Entry 5DVB (X-ray diffraction, 2.20 A resolution); this record covers chains B and A of the 10 polymer chains in the assembly.

Chain B (and A):
Molecule: Tsa2p
Source organism: Saccharomyces cerevisiae
Notes: chain A of this document is another copy of the same molecule, construct and numbering; everything in this record applies to it too
UniProt: A0A0D4RBH7 (A0A0D4RBH7_YEASX); residues 1-196 here = UniProt positions 1-196
Chain sequence (217 residues; each row starts with the number of its first residue; numbers below 1 keep their minus sign (Met-20 is residue -20)):
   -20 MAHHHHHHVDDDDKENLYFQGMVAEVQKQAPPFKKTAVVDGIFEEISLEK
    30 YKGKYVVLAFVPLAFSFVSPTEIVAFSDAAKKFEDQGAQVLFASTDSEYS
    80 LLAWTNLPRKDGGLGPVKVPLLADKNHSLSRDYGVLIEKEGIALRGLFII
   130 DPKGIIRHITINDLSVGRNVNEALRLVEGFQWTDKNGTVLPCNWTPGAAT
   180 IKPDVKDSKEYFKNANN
Unresolved in the structure: -20 to -1, 176-196 (chain A: -20 to -4, 196)
Sequence notes: initiating methionine (-20); expression tag (-19 to 0); engineered mutation Ser48 (Cys in A0A0D4RBH7)

Interface between chain B and chain A:
Pairs across the interface (78):
  Val5(B) with Ile140(A), hydrophobic; Asp142(A)
  Gln6(B) with Ile116(A); Leu123(A); Asp142(A), hydrogen bond; Leu143(A)
  Phe46(B) with Ile180(A); Pro182(A); Asp183(A); Val184(A); Ser187(A); Phe191(A)
  Val47(B) with Val168(A), hydrophobic; Leu169(A)
  Pro49(B) with Phe191(A), hydrophobic
  Thr50(B) with Pro170(A); Cys171(A), hydrogen bond (side chain-backbone); Tyr190(A)
  Glu51(B) with Cys171(A)
  Ala54(B) with Cys171(A), hydrophobic
  Arg88(B) with Phe191(A); Asn195(A)
  Lys89(B) with Phe191(A); Lys192(A)
  Asp90(B) with Lys188(A)
  Gly91(B) with Phe191(A)
  Ile116(B) with Gln6(A)
  Leu123(B) with Gln6(A)
  Arg136(B) with Asn141(A); Asp142(A), salt bridge; Ser144(A)
  His137(B) with Ile140(A); Asn141(A), hydrogen bond
  Ile138(B) with Ile138(A); Thr139(A); Ile140(A), hydrogen bond (backbone-backbone)
  Thr139(B) with His137(A); Ile138(A)
  Ile140(B) with Val5(A), hydrophobic; His137(A), hydrogen bond (backbone-side chain); Ile138(A), hydrogen bond (backbone-backbone)
  Asn141(B) with Arg136(A); His137(A), hydrogen bond; Leu155(A)
  Asp142(B) with Val5(A); Gln6(A), hydrogen bond; Arg136(A), salt bridge; Phe159(A)
  Ser144(B) with Phe159(A); Thr162(A), hydrogen bond; Val168(A); Leu169(A), hydrogen bond (backbone-backbone)
  Val145(B) with Phe159(A), hydrophobic; Leu169(A), hydrophobic
  Gly146(B) with Arg154(A), hydrogen bond (backbone-side chain); Leu169(A), hydrogen bond (backbone-backbone)
  Arg147(B) with Arg154(A); Cys171(A); Asn172(A), hydrogen bond (backbone-backbone)
  Asn148(B) with Glu151(A), hydrogen bond; Arg154(A); Asn172(A)
  Val149(B) with Cys171(A), hydrophobic; Asn172(A), hydrogen bond (backbone-side chain)
  Glu151(B) with Asn148(A), hydrogen bond
  Arg154(B) with Val145(A); Gly146(A), hydrogen bond (side chain-backbone); Asn148(A)
  Gly158(B) with Val145(A)
  Phe159(B) with Asp142(A); Ser144(A); Val145(A), hydrophobic
  Thr162(B) with Ser144(A), hydrogen bond
  Val168(B) with Phe46(A), hydrophobic; Val47(A), hydrophobic; Ser144(A)
  Leu169(B) with Ser144(A); Val145(A), hydrophobic
Also at the interface, not in a pair above, chain B (39 interface residues in all): Ser45, Phe55, Leu143, Leu155, Cys171
Also at the interface, not in a pair above, chain A (42 interface residues in all): Thr50, Arg147, Gly158, Lys181

Summary:
The interface between chain B and chain A involves 39 residues on one side and 42 on the other; the contacts
include 18 hydrogen bonds and 2 salt bridges. Polar pairs include Arg136(B)-Asp142(A), Gln6(B)-Asp142(A) and
Thr50(B)-Cys171(A).
Both chains are Tsa2p (Saccharomyces cerevisiae). Entry 5DVB (Crystal Structure of S. cerevisiae TSA2) was
determined by X-ray diffraction (same publication as 5EPT).
